Entry 1OVV (X-ray diffraction, 2.90 A resolution); this record covers chains A and B.

[Chain A (and B)]
Protein: FOUR-HELIX BUNDLE MODEL di-Co(II)-DF1-L13A (form II)
Notes: chain B of this document is another copy of the same molecule, construct and numbering; everything in this record applies to it too
Chain sequence (50 residues; numbered 0 to 49; the number before each row is that of its first residue; numbering starts at 0):
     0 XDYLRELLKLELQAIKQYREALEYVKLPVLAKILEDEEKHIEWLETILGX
Modified residues: ACE (acetyl group) at position 0; NH2 (amino group) at position 49
Bound ions: Co2+ site 1: Glu10, Glu36, His39 (shared with Glu36(B) of chain B); Co2+ site 2: Glu36 (shared with Glu10(B), Glu36(B), His39(B) of chain B); Co2+ site 3: Glu37 (shared with 1 residue of chain C)

[Interface between chain A and chain B]
Residue-residue contacts - 38 pairs, chain A then chain B:
  Tyr2(A) with Val24(B), hydrophobic
  Leu6(A) with Tyr17(B), hydrophobic; Ala20(B), hydrophobic
  Leu9(A) with Leu9(B), hydrophobic; Gln12(B)
  Glu10(A) with Tyr17(B), hydrogen bond; Ile32(B); Glu36(B)
  Gln12(A) with Leu9(B)
  Ala13(A) with Leu9(B), hydrophobic
  Gln16(A) with Leu9(B)
  Tyr17(A) with Leu6(B), hydrophobic; Glu10(B), hydrogen bond; Leu43(B)
  Ala20(A) with Tyr2(B), hydrophobic; Leu6(B), hydrophobic
  Tyr23(A) with Tyr2(B), hydrophobic
  Val24(A) with Tyr2(B)
  Leu26(A) with Ile46(B), hydrophobic
  Val28(A) with Trp42(B), hydrophobic; Ile46(B), hydrophobic
  Leu29(A) with Ile46(B), hydrophobic
  Ile32(A) with Glu10(B); His39(B); Trp42(B), hydrophobic
  Asp35(A) with His39(B), salt bridge
  Glu36(A) with Glu10(B); Glu36(B); His39(B), salt bridge
  Lys38(A) with Asp35(B), salt bridge
  His39(A) with Ile32(B); Asp35(B), salt bridge; Glu36(B), salt bridge
  Trp42(A) with Val28(B), hydrophobic; Lys31(B); Ile32(B), hydrophobic
  Leu43(A) with Tyr17(B)
  Ile46(A) with Val28(B), hydrophobic
Also at the interface, not in a pair above, chain A (23 interface residues in all): Leu3
Also at the interface, not in a pair above, chain B (21 interface residues in all): Glu5, Ala13, Gln16, Leu29

[Overview]
Chain A and chain B form an interface of 23 and 21 residues respectively, with 2 hydrogen bonds and 5 salt
bridges. Polar contacts include Asp35(A)-His39(B), Glu36(A)-His39(B) and Lys38(A)-Asp35(B). Glu10(A), Glu36(A)
and His39(A) form the Co2+ site 1.
Both chains are FOUR-HELIX BUNDLE MODEL di-Co(II)-DF1-L13A (form II). Entry 1OVV (CRYSTAL STRUCTURE OF
FOUR-HELIX BUNDLE MODEL di-Co(II)-DF1-L13A (form II)) was determined by X-ray diffraction, deposited together
with 1OVR and 1OVU.
